PDB entry 6PW0 | X-ray diffraction, 2.50 A resolution | chains A and B

Chain A:
Molecule: Cytochrome c oxidase subunit 1
Source organism: Rhodobacter sphaeroides 2.4.1
Notes: EC 1.9.3.1; engineered mutation(s): 6 residues were deleted at C-terminus
Reference sequence: Q3J5A7 (Q3J5A7_RHOS4); numbering as in UniProt (aligned over 1-560)
Sequence (560 residues; row label = number of the first residue in the row):
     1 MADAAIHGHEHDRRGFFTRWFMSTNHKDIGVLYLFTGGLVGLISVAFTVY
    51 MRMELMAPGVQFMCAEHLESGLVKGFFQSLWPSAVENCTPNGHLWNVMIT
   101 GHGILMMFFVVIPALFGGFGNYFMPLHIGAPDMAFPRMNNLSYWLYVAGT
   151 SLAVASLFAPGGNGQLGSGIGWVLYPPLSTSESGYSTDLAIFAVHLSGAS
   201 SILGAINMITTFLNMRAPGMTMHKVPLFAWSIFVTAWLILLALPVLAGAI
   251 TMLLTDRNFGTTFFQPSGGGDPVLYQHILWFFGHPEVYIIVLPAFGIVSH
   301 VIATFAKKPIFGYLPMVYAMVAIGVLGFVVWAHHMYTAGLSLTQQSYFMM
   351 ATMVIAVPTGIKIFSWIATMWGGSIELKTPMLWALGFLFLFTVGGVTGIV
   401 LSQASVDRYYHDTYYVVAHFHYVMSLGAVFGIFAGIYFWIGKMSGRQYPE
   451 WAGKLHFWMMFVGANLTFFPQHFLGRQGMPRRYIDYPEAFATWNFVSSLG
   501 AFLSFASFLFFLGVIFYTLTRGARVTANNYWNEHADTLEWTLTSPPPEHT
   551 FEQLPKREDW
Unresolved in the structure: 1-16, 552-560
Disulfide bonds: Cys64-Cys88
Metal / ion sites: Ca2+: Glu54, Ala57, Gly59, Gln61; heme a Fe site 1: His102, His421; Cu ion: His284, His333, His334 (together with hydroxide ion); Mg2+: Asp412 (shared with Glu254(B) of chain B); heme a Fe site 2 near His419 (its only coordinating residue here)
Small-molecule neighbours:
  - heme a (HEA), molecule 1: Leu34, Gly37, Gly38, Gly41, Val45, Thr48, Met51, Arg52, Leu55, Trp95, Ile99, His102, Gly103, Met106, Met107, Val110, Val111, Ala114, Gly171, Trp172, Tyr414, Val417, Phe420, His421, Met424, Ser425, Val429, Ile432, Phe433, Ile436, Met460, Thr467, Phe468, Gln471, Arg481, Arg482, Tyr483, Ala501, Ser504, Phe508, Phe511
  - heme a (HEA), molecule 2: Met107, Trp172, Trp280, Val287, Tyr288, Ile290, Val291, His333, His334, Thr352, Ile355, Ala356, Thr359, Gly360, Ile363, Phe364, Phe391, Thr392, Gly395, Val396, Gly398, Ile399, Leu401, Ser402, Asp407, His411, Asp412, Val416, His419, Phe420, Val423, Met424, Arg481, Arg482
  - (2S,3R)-heptane-1,2,3-triol (HTH): Met350, Met353, Val354
  - hydroxide ion (OH): Gly283, His284, Val287, His333, His334
From the paper describing this entry:
  - contacts within the chain: His26-Thr550 (water-mediated contact)
  - mutagenesis - E552A: unchanged catalytic activity (steady-state activity)

Chain B:
Molecule: Cytochrome c oxidase subunit 2
Source organism: Rhodobacter sphaeroides 2.4.1
Notes: EC 1.9.3.1; engineered mutation(s): 6 histidine tag added to the C-terminus
Reference sequence: Q3J5G0 (Q3J5G0_RHOS4); residue numbers follow UniProt; this construct covers 26-281
Sequence (262 residues; row label = number of the first residue in the row):
    26 QQQSLEIIGRPQPGGTGFQPSASPVATQIHWLDGFILVIIAAITIFVTLL
    76 ILYAVWRFHEKRNKVPARFTHNSPLEIAWTIVPIVILVAIGAFSLPVLFN
   126 QQEIPEADVTVKVTGYQWYWGYEYPDEEISFESYMIGSPATGGDNRMSPE
   176 VEQQLIEAGYSRDEFLLATDTAMVVPVNKTVVVQVTGADVIHSWTVPAFG
   226 VKQDAVPGRLAQLWFRAEREGIFFGQCSELCGISHAYMPITVKVVSEEAY
   276 AAWLEQHHHHHH
Unresolved in the structure: 26-29, 286-287
Construct notes: expression tag (282-287)
Metal / ion sites: Cd2+ site 1 near Glu101 (its only coordinating residue here); Cd2+ site 2: Glu152 (shared with 3 residues of chain D); Cu ion site 1: His217, Cys252, Cys256, Met263; Cu ion site 2: Cys252, Glu254, Cys256, His260; Mg2+: Glu254 (shared with Asp412(A) of chain A); Cd2+ site 3: Glu280, His283, His285 (shared with 1 residue of chain D)
Small-molecule neighbours:
  - heme a (HEA): Ile68, Val72, Pro108, Ile111, Leu112
  - (2S,3R)-heptane-1,2,3-triol (HTH), molecule 1: Ile109, Leu112, Val113, Gly116, Ala117, Leu120
  - (2S,3R)-heptane-1,2,3-triol (HTH), molecule 2: Glu152, Glu153, Ala276, Leu279, Glu280, His283

Chain A / chain B interface:
Residue-residue contacts (169; chain A residue first):
  Val60(A) - Tyr262(B)
  Val85(A) - Arg171(B)  hydrogen bond (backbone-side chain)
  Val85(A) - Met172(B)
  Glu86(A) - Arg171(B)  hydrogen bond (backbone-side chain)
  Asn87(A) - Arg171(B)
  Cys88(A) - Arg171(B)  hydrogen bond (backbone-side chain)
  Thr89(A) - Arg171(B)  hydrogen bond
  Pro90(A) - Asp169(B)
  Pro90(A) - Asn170(B)
  Pro90(A) - Arg171(B)
  Pro90(A) - Tyr262(B)
  Gly92(A) - Ile258(B)
  His93(A) - Ile258(B)
  Asn96(A) - Leu255(B)
  Asn96(A) - Gly257(B)  hydrogen bond (side chain-backbone)
  Asn163(A) - Ile258(B)
  Gln165(A) - Ile258(B)
  Gly169(A) - Leu255(B)
  Ile170(A) - Leu255(B)
  Gly171(A) - Leu255(B)
  Tyr175(A) - Glu254(B)
  Pro176(A) - Ile216(B)
  Pro177(A) - Asp214(B)
  Leu178(A) - Gln142(B)
  Leu178(A) - Val215(B)  hydrophobic
  Leu178(A) - Leu255(B)
  Leu178(A) - Cys256(B)
  Leu178(A) - Gly257(B)
  Pro266(A) - Pro232(B)
  Pro266(A) - Gly233(B)
  Asp271(A) - Arg234(B)  salt bridge
  Pro272(A) - Val231(B)  hydrophobic
  Pro272(A) - Pro232(B)
  Val273(A) - Arg234(B)
  Gln276(A) - Ile216(B)
  Lys307(A) - Glu85(B)  salt bridge
  Lys307(A) - Pro91(B)
  Lys308(A) - Ala92(B)
  Lys308(A) - Phe94(B)
  Pro309(A) - Arg93(B)
  Pro309(A) - Thr95(B)
  Ile310(A) - Thr95(B)
  Phe311(A) - Phe94(B)  hydrophobic
  Phe311(A) - Thr95(B)
  Phe311(A) - His96(B)
  Phe311(A) - Asn97(B)
  Phe311(A) - Glu101(B)
  Phe311(A) - Trp104(B)  hydrophobic
  Gly312(A) - Thr95(B)  hydrogen bond (backbone-backbone)
  Thr337(A) - Gln228(B)
  Thr337(A) - Asp229(B)  hydrogen bond
  Ala338(A) - Asp229(B)
  Gly339(A) - Gln228(B)
  Leu342(A) - Leu123(B)  hydrophobic
  Leu342(A) - Phe124(B)  hydrophobic
  Gln345(A) - Leu123(B)
  Gln345(A) - Gln127(B)  hydrogen bond
  Ser346(A) - Leu120(B)
  Ser346(A) - Leu123(B)
  Ser346(A) - Phe124(B)
  Met349(A) - Ser119(B)
  Met349(A) - Leu120(B)  hydrophobic
  Met350(A) - Leu120(B)  hydrophobic
  Met353(A) - Leu112(B)
  Val357(A) - Ile109(B)  hydrophobic
  Val357(A) - Leu112(B)  hydrophobic
  Ile361(A) - Thr105(B)
  Phe364(A) - Trp104(B)  hydrophobic
  Ser365(A) - Trp104(B)
  Ile367(A) - Ile76(B)  hydrophobic
  Ala368(A) - Phe94(B)
  Ala368(A) - Trp104(B)  hydrophobic
  Met370(A) - Ile76(B)  hydrophobic
  Trp371(A) - Leu75(B)  hydrophobic
  Trp371(A) - Tyr78(B)  hydrophobic
  Trp371(A) - Ala79(B)  hydrophobic
  Trp371(A) - Phe83(B)
  Trp371(A) - Phe94(B)
  Gly372(A) - Phe83(B)
  Gly372(A) - Asn88(B)
  Gly372(A) - Pro91(B)
  Gly372(A) - Ala92(B)  hydrogen bond (backbone-backbone)
  Gly373(A) - Phe83(B)
  Gly373(A) - Asn88(B)
  Gly373(A) - Pro91(B)
  Ser374(A) - Phe83(B)
  Ser374(A) - Glu85(B)
  Ser374(A) - Asn88(B)  hydrogen bond (side chain-backbone)
  Ser374(A) - Lys89(B)
  Ser374(A) - Pro91(B)
  Ile375(A) - Ala79(B)
  Ile375(A) - Phe83(B)  hydrogen bond (backbone-backbone)
  Ile375(A) - His84(B)
  Ile375(A) - Glu85(B)  hydrogen bond (backbone-backbone)
  Glu376(A) - Glu85(B)
  Leu377(A) - Val80(B)  hydrophobic
  Leu377(A) - His84(B)
  Leu385(A) - Val80(B)  hydrophobic
  Leu388(A) - Ile76(B)  hydrophobic
  Phe389(A) - Thr73(B)
  Thr392(A) - Thr69(B)
  Val393(A) - Thr69(B)
  Val396(A) - Ile65(B)  hydrophobic
  Val396(A) - Thr69(B)
  Val400(A) - Ile61(B)  hydrophobic
  Val400(A) - Ile65(B)  hydrophobic
  Gln403(A) - Ile61(B)
  Gln403(A) - Ile115(B)
  Gln403(A) - Ser119(B)  hydrogen bond
  Ala404(A) - Leu123(B)  hydrophobic
  Ser405(A) - Ile54(B)
  Ser405(A) - Leu57(B)
  Ser405(A) - Ser119(B)
  Ser405(A) - Val122(B)
  Ser405(A) - Leu123(B)
  Ser405(A) - Gln126(B)  hydrogen bond (backbone-side chain)
  Val406(A) - Leu57(B)  hydrophobic
  Val406(A) - Asp58(B)
  Arg408(A) - Leu123(B)
  Arg408(A) - Gln126(B)  hydrogen bond
  Arg408(A) - Gln127(B)
  Arg408(A) - Gly225(B)
  Arg408(A) - Lys227(B)  hydrogen bond (backbone-side chain)
  Tyr409(A) - Phe43(B)
  Tyr409(A) - Gln44(B)  hydrogen bond (side chain-backbone)
  Tyr409(A) - Pro222(B)
  Tyr409(A) - Lys227(B)  hydrogen bond (backbone-side chain)
  Tyr410(A) - Phe43(B)
  Tyr410(A) - Asp58(B)  hydrogen bond
  His411(A) - Lys227(B)  hydrogen bond (backbone-side chain)
  Asp412(A) - Ser253(B)
  Asp412(A) - Glu254(B)
  Phe473(A) - Gly40(B)
  Phe473(A) - Thr41(B)
  Arg476(A) - Thr41(B)  hydrogen bond (side chain-backbone)
  Arg476(A) - Gly42(B)
  Arg476(A) - Phe43(B)
  Arg476(A) - Gln44(B)
  Arg476(A) - Asp58(B)  salt bridge
  Gln477(A) - Pro36(B)
  Gln477(A) - Gln37(B)  hydrogen bond (side chain-backbone)
  Gln477(A) - Gly40(B)
  Gln477(A) - Gly42(B)  hydrogen bond (side chain-backbone)
  Gln477(A) - Phe43(B)
  Gln477(A) - Gln44(B)  hydrogen bond (backbone-side chain)
  Pro480(A) - Gln251(B)
  Arg481(A) - His260(B)  hydrogen bond (backbone-side chain)
  Arg482(A) - Glu254(B)  salt bridge
  Arg482(A) - Leu255(B)
  Arg482(A) - His260(B)
  Tyr483(A) - Gln251(B)
  Tyr483(A) - Cys252(B)  hydrogen bond (side chain-backbone)
  Tyr483(A) - His260(B)  hydrogen bond (side chain-backbone)
  Tyr483(A) - Ala261(B)
  Ile484(A) - Tyr262(B)
  Asp485(A) - Leu191(B)
  Asp485(A) - Tyr262(B)
  Tyr486(A) - Leu191(B)
  Pro487(A) - Leu191(B)
  Pro487(A) - Leu192(B)  hydrophobic
  Pro487(A) - Gln251(B)
  Ala489(A) - Pro36(B)
  Ala489(A) - Gln37(B)
  Ala489(A) - Pro38(B)
  Ala489(A) - Gly39(B)
  Phe490(A) - Pro36(B)  hydrophobic
  Trp493(A) - Gly39(B)  hydrogen bond (side chain-backbone)
  Trp493(A) - Gly40(B)  hydrogen bond (side chain-backbone)
  Trp493(A) - Thr41(B)
Also at the interface, not in a pair above, chain A (94 interface residues in all): Asn91, Ala306, Pro315, Ala356, Ile363, Ile399, Thr413, Gly478, Glu488, Thr492, His534
Also at the interface, not in a pair above, chain B (86 interface residues in all): Leu62, Ile68, Val72, Pro108, Gly116, Glu128, Trp143, Asp188, Phe190, Val226

Summary:
Chain A and chain B form an interface of 94 and 86 residues respectively; the contacts include 29 hydrogen
bonds and 4 salt bridges. Among the polar pairs are Asp271(A)-Arg234(B), Lys307(A)-Glu85(B) and
Arg476(A)-Asp58(B). From the paper: E552A of chain A leaves catalytic activity (steady-state activity)
unchanged; contacts within the chain involving Thr550(A) and His26(A).
Here chain A is Cytochrome c oxidase subunit 1 and chain B is Cytochrome c oxidase subunit 2, both from
Rhodobacter sphaeroides 2.4.1. Entry 6PW0 (Cytochrome C oxidase delta 6 mutant) was determined by X-ray
diffraction (same publication as 6PW1).
